6Y38 - chains A and C of the 4 polymer chains in the assembly; structure by X-ray diffraction, 1.70 A resolution.

== Chain A ==
Name: Whirlin
Organism: Mus musculus
UniProtKB: Q80VW5 (WHRN_MOUSE); residues 809-903 here correspond to UniProt positions 821-915 (UniProt number = residue number + 12)
Chain sequence (102 residues; each row starts with the number of its first residue):
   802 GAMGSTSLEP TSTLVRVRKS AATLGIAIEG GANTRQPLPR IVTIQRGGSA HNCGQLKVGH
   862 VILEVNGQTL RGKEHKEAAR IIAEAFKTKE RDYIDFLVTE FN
Unresolved in the structure: 802-811, 903
Sequence notes: expression tag (802-808)

== Chain C ==
Name: Chains: C, D
Organism: Mus musculus
Chain sequence (13 residues; numbered 3499 to 3511; the number before each row is that of its first residue):
  3499 ERLTLPPSEI TLL

== How chain A and chain C interact ==
Residue-residue contacts - 33 pairs, chain A then chain C:
  Leu825(A) - Leu3511(C)
  Gly826(A) - Leu3511(C)  hydrogen bond (backbone-backbone)
  Ile827(A) - Thr3509(C)
  Ile827(A) - Leu3510(C)
  Ile827(A) - Leu3511(C)  hydrogen bond (backbone-backbone)
  Ala828(A) - Thr3509(C)
  Ile829(A) - Ile3508(C)
  Ile829(A) - Thr3509(C)  hydrogen bond (backbone-backbone)
  Ile829(A) - Leu3511(C)  hydrophobic
  Glu830(A) - Ser3506(C)
  Glu830(A) - Glu3507(C)
  Glu830(A) - Ile3508(C)
  Gly831(A) - Ser3506(C)
  Gly831(A) - Glu3507(C)  hydrogen bond (backbone-backbone)
  Asn834(A) - Arg3500(C)
  Asn834(A) - Leu3503(C)
  Asn834(A) - Pro3504(C)
  Thr835(A) - Leu3503(C)
  Thr835(A) - Pro3504(C)
  Thr835(A) - Ser3506(C)  hydrogen bond
  Arg836(A) - Leu3503(C)  hydrogen bond (side chain-backbone)
  Arg836(A) - Pro3504(C)  hydrogen bond (backbone-backbone)
  Arg836(A) - Pro3505(C)
  Arg836(A) - Ser3506(C)
  Gln837(A) - Ser3506(C)  hydrogen bond (backbone-side chain)
  Gln846(A) - Leu3510(C)
  His876(A) - Glu3507(C)  hydrogen bond (side chain-backbone)
  His876(A) - Ile3508(C)
  His876(A) - Thr3509(C)  hydrogen bond
  Lys877(A) - Glu3507(C)
  Lys877(A) - Thr3509(C)  hydrogen bond
  Ala880(A) - Thr3509(C)
  Ile883(A) - Leu3511(C)  hydrophobic
Other interface residues (no listed pair), chain A (18 interface residues in all): Thr824, Ala884
From the paper, about this interface:
  - specific contacts: Gly826(A)-Leu3511(C) (hydrogen bond), Ile827(A)-Leu3511(C) (hydrogen bond), His876(A)-Thr3509(C) (hydrogen bond), Lys877(A)-Glu3507(C)
  - interface residues, chain A: Gly826(A), Ile827(A), Ala828(A), His876(A), Lys877(A)

== In short ==
The interface between chain A and chain C involves 18 residues on one side and 10 on the other, with 11
hydrogen bonds. Among the polar pairs are Thr835(A)-Ser3506(C), Arg836(A)-Leu3503(C) and Gln837(A)-Ser3506(C).
The paper describes hydrogen bonds between Gly826(A) and Leu3511(C), Ile827(A) and Leu3511(C) and His876(A)
and Thr3509(C); a contact between Lys877(A) and Glu3507(C). The paper reports interface residues Gly826(A),
Ile827(A) and Ala828(A) among others.
Here chain A is Whirlin and chain C is Chains: C, D, both from Mus musculus. Entry 6Y38 (Crystal structure of
Whirlin PDZ3 in complex with Myosin 15a C-terminal PDZ binding motif peptide) was determined by X-ray
diffraction (same publication as 6Y9N, 6Y9O, 6Y9P and 6Y9Q).
